7OBV - chains A and B of the 3 polymer chains in the assembly; structure by X-ray diffraction, 1.30 A resolution.

# Chain A
Protein: Serine protease subunit NS2B
Source organism: Zika virus
UniProt: Q32ZE1 (POLG_ZIKV); residues 46-96 here correspond to UniProt positions 1414-1464 (UniProt number = residue number + 1368)
Sequence (53 residues; row label = number of the first residue in the row):
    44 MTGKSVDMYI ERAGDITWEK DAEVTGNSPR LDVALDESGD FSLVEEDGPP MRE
Disordered / not traced: 44-48, 88-96
Differences from the reference sequence: initiating methionine (44); expression tag (45)
Swiss-Prot annotation at these positions:
  - region: Ile-53 to Pro-92 (Interacts with and activates NS3 protease)

# Chain B
Protein: Serine protease NS3
Source organism: Zika virus
Notes: EC 3.4.21.91, 3.6.1.15, 3.6.4.13
UniProt: Q32ZE1 (POLG_ZIKV); residues 1-177 here correspond to UniProt positions 1499-1675 (UniProt number = residue number + 1498)
Sequence (178 residues; each row starts with the number of its first residue; numbering starts at 0):
     0 GSGALWDVPA PKEVKKGETT DGVYRVMTRR LLGSTQVGVG VMQEGVFHTM WHVTKGAALR
    60 SGEGRLDPYW GDVKQDLVSY CGPWKLDAAW DGLSEVQLLA VPPGERAKNI QTLPGIFKTK
   120 DGDIGAVALD YPAGTSGSPI LDKCGRVIGL YGNGVVIKNG SYVSAITQGK REEETPVE
Disordered / not traced: 0-15, 171-177
Differences from the reference sequence: expression tag (0); conflict Lys-107 (Arg1605 in Q32ZE1)
Swiss-Prot annotation at these positions:
  - active site (Charge relay system): His-51, Asp-75, Ser-135

# How chain A and chain B interact
Residue-residue contacts (97):
  Val-49(A) / Thr-27(B)
  Val-49(A) / Arg-28(B)
  Asp-50(A) / Met-26(B)
  Asp-50(A) / Thr-27(B)
  Asp-50(A) / Arg-28(B)  salt bridge
  Asp-50(A) / Arg-59(B)  salt bridge
  Met-51(A) / Val-25(B)  hydrophobic
  Met-51(A) / Met-26(B)
  Met-51(A) / Thr-27(B)
  Met-51(A) / Thr-53(B)
  Met-51(A) / Ala-57(B)
  Met-51(A) / Leu-58(B)  hydrophobic
  Met-51(A) / Arg-59(B)  hydrogen bond (backbone-backbone)
  Tyr-52(A) / Arg-24(B)
  Tyr-52(A) / Val-25(B)
  Tyr-52(A) / Met-26(B)  hydrogen bond (backbone-backbone)
  Tyr-52(A) / Arg-28(B)
  Tyr-52(A) / Ser-33(B)  hydrogen bond
  Tyr-52(A) / Arg-59(B)
  Ile-53(A) / Tyr-23(B)  hydrophobic
  Ile-53(A) / Arg-24(B)
  Ile-53(A) / Met-41(B)  hydrophobic
  Ile-53(A) / Phe-46(B)  hydrophobic
  Ile-53(A) / Arg-59(B)  hydrogen bond (backbone-backbone)
  Ile-53(A) / Ser-60(B)
  Ile-53(A) / Leu-65(B)  hydrophobic
  Glu-54(A) / Tyr-23(B)
  Glu-54(A) / Arg-24(B)  hydrogen bond (backbone-backbone)
  Glu-54(A) / Met-26(B)
  Arg-55(A) / Thr-19(B)  hydrogen bond
  Arg-55(A) / Asp-20(B)  hydrogen bond (side chain-backbone)
  Arg-55(A) / Gly-21(B)
  Arg-55(A) / Val-22(B)
  Arg-55(A) / Tyr-23(B)
  Ala-56(A) / Val-22(B)  hydrogen bond (backbone-backbone)
  Ala-56(A) / Tyr-23(B)
  Ala-56(A) / Val-100(B)  hydrophobic
  Ala-56(A) / Ala-106(B)
  Gly-57(A) / Gly-21(B)
  Gly-57(A) / Val-22(B)  hydrogen bond (backbone-backbone)
  Asp-58(A) / Leu-98(B)
  Ile-59(A) / Gly-21(B)
  Ile-59(A) / Val-22(B)
  Ile-59(A) / Val-40(B)  hydrophobic
  Ile-59(A) / Leu-98(B)  hydrophobic
  Ile-59(A) / Leu-140(B)  hydrophobic
  Ile-59(A) / Gly-144(B)
  Thr-60(A) / Asn-108(B)  hydrogen bond (backbone-side chain)
  Thr-60(A) / Leu-140(B)
  Trp-61(A) / Glu-94(B)
  Trp-61(A) / Val-95(B)
  Trp-61(A) / Gln-96(B)
  Trp-61(A) / Gln-110(B)
  Trp-61(A) / Leu-140(B)
  Trp-61(A) / Asp-141(B)
  Trp-61(A) / Lys-142(B)
  Glu-62(A) / Gln-96(B)  hydrogen bond (backbone-side chain)
  Glu-62(A) / Asn-108(B)
  Ala-65(A) / Gln-96(B)
  Ala-65(A) / Asn-108(B)
  Ala-65(A) / Gln-110(B)
  Glu-66(A) / Ile-109(B)
  Glu-66(A) / Gln-110(B)  hydrogen bond (backbone-backbone)
  Val-67(A) / Glu-94(B)
  Val-67(A) / Gln-110(B)
  Thr-68(A) / Ile-109(B)
  Thr-68(A) / Gln-110(B)  hydrogen bond (backbone-backbone)
  Thr-68(A) / Thr-111(B)  hydrogen bond (backbone-side chain)
  Thr-68(A) / Leu-128(B)
  Gly-69(A) / Ala-127(B)
  Asn-70(A) / Leu-112(B)
  Asn-70(A) / Ala-127(B)
  Ser-71(A) / Leu-112(B)  hydrogen bond (side chain-backbone)
  Ser-71(A) / Pro-113(B)
  Ser-71(A) / Gly-114(B)
  Pro-72(A) / Gly-114(B)
  Pro-72(A) / Ile-115(B)  hydrogen bond (backbone-backbone)
  Arg-73(A) / Ile-115(B)
  Leu-74(A) / Ile-115(B)  hydrogen bond (backbone-backbone)
  Leu-74(A) / Phe-116(B)
  Leu-74(A) / Lys-117(B)  hydrogen bond (backbone-backbone)
  Asp-75(A) / Lys-117(B)
  Val-76(A) / Phe-116(B)  hydrophobic
  Val-76(A) / Lys-117(B)  hydrogen bond (backbone-backbone)
  Val-76(A) / Thr-118(B)
  Leu-78(A) / Lys-73(B)
  Asp-79(A) / Lys-73(B)
  Glu-80(A) / Lys-73(B)  salt bridge
  Ser-81(A) / Val-72(B)
  Gly-82(A) / Val-72(B)
  Gly-82(A) / Lys-73(B)
  Gly-82(A) / Asn-152(B)  hydrogen bond (backbone-side chain)
  Phe-84(A) / Asn-152(B)
  Phe-84(A) / Gly-153(B)
  Phe-84(A) / Val-154(B)  hydrophobic
  Phe-84(A) / Ala-164(B)  hydrophobic
  Leu-86(A) / Val-155(B)
Interface residues without a listed pair, chain A (34 interface residues in all): Ser-85
Interface residues without a listed pair, chain B (58 interface residues in all): Arg-29, Val-52, Ala-56, Gln-74, Ile-123, Val-146, Ile-156, Val-162

# Overview
34 residues of chain A face 58 of chain B across their interface; the contacts include 20 hydrogen bonds and 3
salt bridges. Polar contacts include Asp-50(A)/Arg-28(B), Asp-50(A)/Arg-59(B) and Glu-80(A)/Lys-73(B). Curated
annotation (UniProt) lists 3 active-site residues on chain B.
Here chain A is Serine protease subunit NS2B and chain B is Serine protease NS3, both from Zika virus. Entry
7OBV (Crystal Structure of Unlinked NS2B-NS3 Protease from Zika Virus in Complex with Inhibitor MI-2248) was
determined by X-ray diffraction, deposited together with 7O2M, 7O55, 7OC2, 7PFQ, 7PFY, 7PFZ and 5 further
entries.
